1B3T - chains A and B of the 4 polymer chains in the assembly; structure by X-ray diffraction, 2.20 A resolution.

Chain A (and B):
Protein: Protein (nuclear protein EBNA1)
From: Human herpesvirus 4
Notes: fragment: dna-binding and dimerization domain residues 459 - 607; chain B of this document is another copy of the same molecule, construct and numbering; everything in this record applies to it too
UniProtKB: Q69477 (Q69477_9GAMA); residues 461-607 here correspond to UniProt positions 23-169 (UniProt number = residue number - 438)
Sequence (147 residues; each row starts with the number of its first residue):
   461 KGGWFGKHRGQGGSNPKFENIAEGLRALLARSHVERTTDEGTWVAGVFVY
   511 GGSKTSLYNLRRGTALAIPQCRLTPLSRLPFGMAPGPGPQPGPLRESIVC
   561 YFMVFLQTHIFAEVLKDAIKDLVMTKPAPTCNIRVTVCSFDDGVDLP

How chain A and chain B interact:
Cross-chain cystine bridges: Cys598(A)-Cys598(B)
Residue-residue contacts - 118 pairs, chain A then chain B:
  Arg469(A) with Glu556(B), salt bridge
  Gly470(A) with Leu554(B); Arg555(B), hydrogen bond (backbone-backbone)
  Gly472(A) with Leu554(B)
  Trp503(A) with Gly542(B); Met543(B), hydrophobic
  Phe508(A) with Phe565(B), hydrophobic; Val604(B), hydrophobic
  Tyr510(A) with Val604(B); Asp605(B), hydrogen bond (side chain-backbone)
  Arg521(A) with Leu554(B)
  Arg522(A) with Leu554(B)
  Ala525(A) with Pro553(B); Leu554(B), hydrophobic
  Ile528(A) with Pro553(B)
  Cys531(A) with Pro553(B)
  Arg532(A) with Pro540(B); Phe541(B), hydrogen bond (side chain-backbone); Gly542(B), hydrogen bond (side chain-backbone); Met543(B); Gln550(B); Pro551(B); Pro553(B)
  Leu533(A) with Pro540(B); Pro553(B), hydrogen bond (backbone-backbone)
  Thr534(A) with Arg538(B); Tyr561(B)
  Pro535(A) with Ser537(B); Arg538(B); Glu556(B)
  Ser537(A) with Pro535(B)
  Arg538(A) with Thr534(B); Pro535(B)
  Leu539(A) with Leu606(B), hydrophobic
  Pro540(A) with Arg532(B); Leu533(B); Phe565(B); Leu606(B); Pro607(B)
  Phe541(A) with Arg532(B), hydrogen bond (backbone-side chain); Leu606(B); Pro607(B)
  Gly542(A) with Trp503(B); Arg532(B), hydrogen bond (backbone-side chain); Leu606(B); Pro607(B), hydrogen bond (backbone-backbone)
  Met543(A) with Gly501(B); Trp503(B), hydrophobic; Arg532(B); Gln567(B)
  Gln550(A) with Arg532(B)
  Pro551(A) with Arg532(B)
  Pro553(A) with Ala525(B); Ile528(B); Pro529(B), hydrophobic; Cys531(B); Arg532(B); Leu533(B), hydrogen bond (backbone-backbone)
  Leu554(A) with Gly470(B); Gly472(B); Arg521(B); Arg522(B); Ala525(B), hydrophobic; Leu533(B), hydrophobic
  Arg555(A) with Gly470(B)
  Glu556(A) with Arg469(B), salt bridge; Pro535(B)
  Ser557(A) with Pro607(B)
  Val559(A) with Pro607(B), hydrophobic
  Tyr561(A) with Thr534(B); Tyr561(B), hydrogen bond
  Phe565(A) with Phe508(B), hydrophobic; Pro540(B)
  Gln567(A) with Met543(B)
  His569(A) with Asp601(B)
  Lys576(A) with Asp602(B)
  Arg594(A) with Asp605(B), salt bridge
  Val595(A) with Asp602(B)
  Thr596(A) with Asp601(B); Asp602(B), hydrogen bond (side chain-backbone); Gly603(B)
  Val597(A) with Ser599(B); Phe600(B); Asp601(B), hydrogen bond (backbone-backbone)
  Cys598(A) with Cys598(B), disulfide; Ser599(B); Phe600(B), hydrophobic
  Ser599(A) with Val597(B); Cys598(B); Ser599(B), hydrogen bond (backbone-backbone); Asp601(B)
  Phe600(A) with Phe508(B), hydrophobic; Thr596(B); Val597(B); Cys598(B), hydrophobic
  Asp601(A) with Glu573(B); Thr596(B); Val597(B), hydrogen bond (backbone-backbone); Ser599(B)
  Asp602(A) with Lys576(B); Val595(B); Thr596(B), hydrogen bond (backbone-side chain); Val597(B)
  Gly603(A) with Thr596(B)
  Val604(A) with Phe508(B), hydrophobic; Tyr510(B)
  Asp605(A) with Tyr510(B), hydrogen bond (backbone-side chain); Arg594(B), salt bridge
  Leu606(A) with Leu539(B), hydrophobic; Pro540(B); Phe541(B); Gly542(B)
  Pro607(A) with Leu539(B); Pro540(B); Phe541(B); Gly542(B), hydrogen bond (backbone-backbone); Ser557(B); Val559(B), hydrophobic
Other interface residues (no listed pair), chain A (53 interface residues in all): Gly501, Pro529, Leu536, Met563
Other interface residues (no listed pair), chain B (53 interface residues in all): Met563, His569

Summary:
Chain A and chain B each contribute 53 residues to their interface, with 1 disulfide bond, 17 hydrogen bonds
and 4 salt bridges. Polar contacts include Arg469(A)-Glu556(B), Arg594(A)-Asp605(B) and Tyr510(A)-Asp605(B).
Both chains are Protein (nuclear protein EBNA1) (Human herpesvirus 4). Entry 1B3T (Ebna-1 nuclear protein/DNA
complex) was determined by X-ray diffraction.
